PDB entry 8DFD | electron microscopy, 2.12 A resolution | chains A and E of the 8 polymer chains in the assembly

[Chain A]
Name: Nitrogenase molybdenum-iron protein alpha chain
From: Azotobacter vinelandii
Notes: EC 1.18.6.1
UniProt: P07328 (NIFD_AZOVI); numbering as in UniProt (aligned over 1-492)
Sequence (492 residues; numbered 1 to 492; the number before each row is that of its first residue):
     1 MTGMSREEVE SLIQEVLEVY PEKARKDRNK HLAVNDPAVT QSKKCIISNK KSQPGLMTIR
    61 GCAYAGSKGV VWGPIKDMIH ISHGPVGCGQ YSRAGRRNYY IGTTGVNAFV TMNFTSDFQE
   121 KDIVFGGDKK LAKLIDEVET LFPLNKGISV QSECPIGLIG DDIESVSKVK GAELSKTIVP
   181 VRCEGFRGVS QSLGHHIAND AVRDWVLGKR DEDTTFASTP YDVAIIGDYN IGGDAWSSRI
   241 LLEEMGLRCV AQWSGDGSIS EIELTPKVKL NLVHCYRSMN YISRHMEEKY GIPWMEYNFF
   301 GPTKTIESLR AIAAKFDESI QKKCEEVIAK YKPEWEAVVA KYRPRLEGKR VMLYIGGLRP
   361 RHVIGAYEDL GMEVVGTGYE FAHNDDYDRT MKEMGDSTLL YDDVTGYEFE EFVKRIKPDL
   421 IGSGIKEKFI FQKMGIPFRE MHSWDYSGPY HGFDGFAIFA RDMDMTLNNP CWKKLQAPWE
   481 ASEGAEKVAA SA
Unresolved in the structure: 1-3, 482-492
Metal / ion sites: fe(8)-S(7) cluster Fe: Cys62, Cys88, Cys154 (shared with 3 residues of chain B); Fe ion near Cys275 (its only coordinating residue here)
Small-molecule neighbours:
  - fe(8)-S(7) cluster (CLF): Cys62, Tyr64, Pro85, Val86, Gly87, Cys88, Tyr91, Glu153, Cys154, Gly185
  - 3-hydroxy-3-carboxy-adipic acid (HCA): Ala65, Gly95, Arg96, Gln191, Gly424, Ile425, Glu440, His442
  - ICS (iron-sulfur-molybdenum cluster with interstitial carbon): Val70, Arg96, Gln191, His195, Tyr229, Ile231, Cys275, Arg277, Ser278, Ile355, Gly356, Gly357, Leu358, Arg359, Pro360, Phe381, Met441, His442

[Chain E]
Name: Nitrogenase iron protein 1
From: Azotobacter vinelandii
Notes: EC 1.18.6.1
UniProt: P00459 (NIFH1_AZOVI); residues 0-289 here correspond to UniProt positions 1-290 (UniProt number = residue number + 1)
Sequence (290 residues; row label = number of the first residue in the row; numbering starts at 0):
     0 MAMRQCAIYG KGGIGKSTTT QNLVAALAEM GKKVMIVGCD PKADSTRLIL HSKAQNTIME
    60 MAAEAGTVED LELEDVLKAG YGGVKCVESG GPEPGVGCAG RGVITAINFL EEEGAYEDDL
   120 DFVFYDVLGD VVCGGFAMPI RENKAQEIYI VCSGEMMAMY AANNISKGIV KYANSGSVRL
   180 GGLICNSRNT DREDELIIAL ANKLGTQMIH FVPRDNVVQR AEIRRMTVIE YDPKAKQADE
   240 YRALARKVVD NKLLVIPNPI TMDELEELLM EFGIMEVEDE SIVGKTAEEV
Unresolved in the structure: 0, 275-289
Metal / ion sites: Mg2+: Ser16, Asp125 (together with ADP); 4Fe-4S cluster Fe: Cys97, Cys132 (shared with 2 residues of chain F)
Small-molecule neighbours:
  - ADP / tetrafluoroaluminate, molecule 1: Lys10, Gly11, Gly12, Ile13, Gly14, Lys15, Ser16, Thr17, Thr18, Asp39, Lys41, Asp43, Asp125, Val126, Leu127, Gly128, Asn185, Arg187, Val211, Pro212, Arg213, Asp214, Val217, Gln218, Glu221, Gln236, Tyr240
  - ADP / tetrafluoroaluminate, molecule 2: Lys10, Gly11, Asp129, Glu154, Met155, Met156
  - 4Fe-4S cluster (SF4): Cys97, Ala98, Gly99, Val131, Cys132, Phe135

[How chain A and chain E interact]
Contacting residue pairs (16; chain A residue first):
  Glu120(A) with Arg100(E), salt bridge; Thr104(E), hydrogen bond
  Ile123(A) with Gly96(E); Cys97(E), hydrogen bond (backbone-backbone)
  Val124(A) with Pro91(E); Gly96(E); Cys97(E), hydrogen bond (backbone-backbone); Gly101(E)
  Phe125(A) with Met58(E), hydrophobic; Gly90(E); Pro91(E), hydrophobic; Val95(E); Gly96(E)
  Gly126(A) with Gly96(E)
  Ile159(A) with Gly96(E); Cys97(E), hydrophobic
Other interface residues (no listed pair), chain A (7 interface residues in all): Lys121
Other interface residues (no listed pair), chain E (12 interface residues in all): Glu59, Ala62, Ala98

[In short]
7 residues of chain A face 12 of chain E across their interface, with 3 hydrogen bonds and 1 salt bridge.
Among the polar pairs are Glu120(A)-Arg100(E), Glu120(A)-Thr104(E) and Ile123(A)-Cys97(E). Bound to chain A:
compound ICS, 3-hydroxy-3-carboxy-adipic acid and fe(8)-S(7) cluster.
Chain A is Nitrogenase molybdenum-iron protein alpha chain and chain E is Nitrogenase iron protein 1, both
from Azotobacter vinelandii; the structure, CryoEM structure of the 2:1 ADP-tetrafluoroaluminate stabilized
nitrogenase complex from Azotobacter vinelandii, was determined by electron microscopy, deposited together
with 8TC3, 8DFC and 8DBY.
